6WFQ - chains D and A of the 4 polymer chains in the assembly; structure by electron microscopy, 3.90 A resolution.

[Chain D]
Molecule: HTH-type transcriptional repressor NanR
From: Escherichia coli
Reference sequence: J7QHT8 (J7QHT8_ECOLX); residue numbers follow UniProt; this construct covers 1-263
Sequence (263 residues; numbered 1 to 263; the number before each row is that of its first residue):
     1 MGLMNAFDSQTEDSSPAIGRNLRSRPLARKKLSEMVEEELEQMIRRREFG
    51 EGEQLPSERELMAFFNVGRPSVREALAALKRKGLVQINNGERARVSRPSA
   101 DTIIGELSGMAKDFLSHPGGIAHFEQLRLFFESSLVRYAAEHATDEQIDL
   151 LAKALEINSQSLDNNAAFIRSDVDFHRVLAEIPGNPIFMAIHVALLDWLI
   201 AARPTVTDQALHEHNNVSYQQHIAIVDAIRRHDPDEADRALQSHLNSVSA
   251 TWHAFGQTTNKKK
Unresolved in the structure: 1-29, 249-263
What the authors report for this chain:
  - binding site for the 15-nt DNA strand (chain A): Glu58, Arg59, Gly68, Arg69 (proposed by the authors, not directly observed)
  - binding site for the 15-nt DNA strand (chain A): Arg73, Asn89

[Chain A]
Molecule: 15-nt DNA strand
Sequence (15 nucleotides; numbered 1 to 15; the number before each row is that of its first residue):
     1 GGTATAACAGGTATA

[Interface between chain D and chain A]
Residue-residue contacts - 9 pairs, chain D then chain A:
  Glu58(D) with DA4(A), phosphate contact
  Arg59(D) with DT3(A), salt bridge to the phosphate; DA4(A), salt bridge to the phosphate
  Arg73(D) with DT5(A), salt bridge to the phosphate; DA6(A), salt bridge to the phosphate
  Asn89(D) with DA4(A), phosphate contact
  Gly90(D) with DT3(A), phosphate contact; DA4(A), sugar contact
  Arg92(D) with DT3(A), salt bridge to the phosphate
Interface residues without a listed pair, chain D (7 interface residues in all): Arg69

[In short]
The interface between chain D and chain A involves 7 residues on one side and 4 on the other; the contacts
include 5 salt bridges. Polar contacts include Arg59(D)-DT3(A), Arg59(D)-DA4(A) and Arg73(D)-DT5(A). From the
paper: a binding site for the 15-nt DNA strand (chain A) at Glu58(D), Arg59(D) and Gly68(D) among others.
Here chain D is HTH-type transcriptional repressor NanR (Escherichia coli) and chain A is a 15-nt DNA strand.
Entry 6WFQ (NanR dimer-DNA hetero-complex) was determined by electron microscopy, deposited together with
6WG7.
